Entry 6JWL (X-ray diffraction, 2.55 A resolution); this record covers chain A.

Chain A:
Protein: Epidermal growth factor receptor
Source organism: Homo sapiens
Notes: EC 2.7.10.1
UniProtKB: P00533 (EGFR_HUMAN); residues 696-1022 here = UniProt positions 696-1022
Sequence (331 residues; numbered 692 to 1022; the number before each row is that of its first residue):
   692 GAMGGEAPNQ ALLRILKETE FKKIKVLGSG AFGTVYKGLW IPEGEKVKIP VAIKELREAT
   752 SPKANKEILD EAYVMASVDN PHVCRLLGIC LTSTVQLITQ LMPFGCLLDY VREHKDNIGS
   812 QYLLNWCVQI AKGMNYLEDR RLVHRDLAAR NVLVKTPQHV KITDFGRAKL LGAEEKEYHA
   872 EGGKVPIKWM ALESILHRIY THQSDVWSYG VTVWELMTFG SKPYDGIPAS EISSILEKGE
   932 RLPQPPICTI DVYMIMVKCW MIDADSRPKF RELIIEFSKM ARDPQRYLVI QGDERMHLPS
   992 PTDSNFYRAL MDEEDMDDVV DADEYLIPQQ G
Not modelled in the structure: 692-695, 867-872, 1021-1022
Construct notes: expression tag (692-695); engineered mutation Arg858 (Leu in P00533)
Glycans and other covalent adducts: azd 9291 (YY3) linked to Cys797
Ligand contacts: azd 9291 (YY3; N-(2-{[2-(dimethylamino)ethyl](methyl)amino}-4-methoxy-5-{[4-(1-methyl-1H-indol-3-yl)pyrimidin-2-yl]amino}phenyl)prop-2-enamide): Leu718, Gly719, Val726, Ala743, Lys745, Thr790, Gln791, Leu792, Met793, Pro794, Gly796, Asp800, Arg841, Leu844
UniProt features mapped onto this chain:
  - active site: Asp837 (Proton acceptor)
  - binding site (ATP): Leu718 to Val726, Lys745, Thr790, Gln791, Asp855
  - site: Tyr1016 (Important for interaction with PIK3C2B)
  - modified residue: Lys745 (N6-(2-hydroxyisobutyryl)lysine), Tyr869 (Phosphotyrosine), Ser991 (Phosphoserine), Ser995 (Phosphoserine), Tyr998 (Phosphotyrosine), Tyr1016 (Phosphotyrosine)
  - cross-link (Glycyl lysine isopeptide (Lys-Gly)): Lys716 (interchain with G-Cter in ubiquitin), Lys737 (interchain with G-Cter in ubiquitin), Lys754 (interchain with G-Cter in ubiquitin), Lys757 (interchain with G-Cter in ubiquitin), Lys867 (interchain with G-Cter in ubiquitin), Lys929 (interchain with G-Cter in ubiquitin), Lys960 (interchain with G-Cter in ubiquitin), Lys970 (interchain with G-Cter in ubiquitin)
  - natural variant: Glu709 (E709A: Found in a lung cancer sample; E709G: Found in a lung cancer sample; E709K: Found in a lung cancer sample), Gly719 (G719A: Found in a lung cancer sample; G719C: Found in a lung cancer sample; G719D: Found in a lung cancer sample; G719S: Found in a lung cancer sample), Gly724 (G724S: Found in a lung cancer sample), Glu734 (E734K: Found in a lung cancer sample), Glu746 to Ser752 (sequence variant, change not given here; Found in a lung cancer sample), Glu746 to Thr751 (sequence variant, change not given here; Found in a lung cancer sample), Glu746 to Ala750 (deletion: Found in a lung cancer sample), Glu746 (deletion: Found in a lung cancer sample), Leu747 to Thr751 (deletion: Found in a lung cancer sample), Leu747 to Glu749 (deletion: Found in a lung cancer sample), Leu747 (L747F: Found in a lung cancer sample), Arg748 (R748P: Found in a lung cancer sample), 12 further natural variant entries in UniProt
  - mutagenesis: Pro699 (P699A: Reduced phosphorylation), Asn700 (N700A: Abolishes phosphorylation), Leu704 (L704A: Abolishes phosphorylation), Arg705 (R705A: Abolishes phosphorylation), Ile706 (I706A: Abolishes phosphorylation), Lys745 (K745A/M: Abolishes kinase activity), Asp974 (D974A: Strongly reduced phosphorylation), Arg977 (R977A: Reduced phosphorylation), Glu1005 to Asp1006 (Constitutively activated kinase), Tyr1016 (Y1016F: 50% decrease in interaction with PIK3C2B. 65% decrease in interaction with PIK3C2B; when associated with F-1197. Abolishes interaction with PIK3C2B; when associated with F-1197 and F-1092)

In short:
Azd 9291 is covalently linked to Cys797. Curated annotation (UniProt) lists active-site residue Asp837, 13
ATP-binding residues and 11 mutagenesis sites.
Chain A is Epidermal growth factor receptor (Homo sapiens); the structure, Crystal structure of EGFR 696-1022
L858R in complex with AZD9291, was determined by X-ray diffraction (same publication as 6JXT, 6JX0 and 6JX4).
